Entry 5EL1 (X-ray diffraction, 1.25 A resolution); this record covers chain A.

== Chain A ==
Name: Deoxyribose-phosphate aldolase
From: Escherichia coli K-12
Notes: EC 4.1.2.4
UniProtKB: P0A6L0 (DEOC_ECOLI); residues 1-259 here = UniProt positions 1-259
Sequence (265 residues; row label = number of the first residue in the row):
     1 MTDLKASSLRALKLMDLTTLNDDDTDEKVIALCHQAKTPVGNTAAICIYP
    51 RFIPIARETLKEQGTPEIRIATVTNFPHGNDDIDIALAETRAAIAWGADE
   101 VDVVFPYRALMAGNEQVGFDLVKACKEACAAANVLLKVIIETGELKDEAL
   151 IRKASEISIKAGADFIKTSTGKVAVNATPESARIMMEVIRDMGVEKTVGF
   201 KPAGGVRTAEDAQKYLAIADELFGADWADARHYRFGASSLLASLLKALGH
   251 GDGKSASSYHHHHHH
Not modelled in the structure: 1-2, 252-265
Differences from the reference sequence: engineered mutation Glu58 (Lys in P0A6L0), Trp96 (Tyr in P0A6L0); expression tag (260-265)
Swiss-Prot annotation at these positions:
  - active site: Asp102 (Proton donor/acceptor), Lys167 (Schiff-base intermediate with acetaldehyde), Lys201 (Proton donor/acceptor)
  - modified residue: Lys167 (N6-acetyllysine)
Covalent attachments: 1-butanol (1BO) linked to Cys47, Lys167
Ligand contacts: 1-butanol (1BO): Asp16, Thr18, Leu20, Val73, Phe76, Asp102, Ile139, Ser169, Thr170, Lys201, Gly236
What the authors report for this chain:
  - binding site for 1-butanol: Asp16, Thr18, Cys47, Lys167, Lys201
  - catalytic residues: Asp102, Lys167, Lys201 (citing earlier work)
  - mutagenesis - C47M (16 h): increased stability in response to 300 mM acetaldehyde

== In short ==
1-butanol is covalently linked to Lys167. From UniProt: 3 active-site residues. From the paper: catalytic
residues Asp102, Lys167 and Lys201; C47M increases stability in response to 300 mM acetaldehyde.
Chain A is Deoxyribose-phosphate aldolase (Escherichia coli K-12); the structure, Crystal structure of
deoxyribose-phosphate aldolase from Escherichia coli (K58E-Y96W mutant) after acetaldehyde treatment, was
determined by X-ray diffraction, deposited together with 5EKY and 5EMU.
